Entry 7EGK (electron microscopy, 2.70 A resolution); this record covers chains D and F of the 6 polymer chains in the assembly.

# Chain D (and F)
Name: Membrane-associated protein SbtB
Source organism: Synechocystis sp. (strain PCC 6803 / Kazusa)
Notes: chain F of this document is another copy of the same molecule, construct and numbering; everything in this record applies to it too
UniProt: P73954 (Y1513_SYNY3); numbering as in UniProt (aligned over 1-110)
Amino-acid sequence (110 residues; each row starts with the number of its first residue):
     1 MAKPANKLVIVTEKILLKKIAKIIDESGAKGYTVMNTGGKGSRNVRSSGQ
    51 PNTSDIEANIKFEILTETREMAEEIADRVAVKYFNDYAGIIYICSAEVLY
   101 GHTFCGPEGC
Not modelled in the structure: 1
Disulfide bonds: Cys-105/Cys-110
Ligand contacts:
  - adenosine monophosphate (AMP), molecule 1: Val-11, Gly-38, Gly-39, Lys-40, Gly-41, Ser-42, Arg-43, Arg-46, Asn-59, Ala-88, Gly-89, Ile-90
  - adenosine monophosphate (AMP), molecule 2: Lys-30, Gly-31, Tyr-32, Thr-33, Glu-63, Ile-64, Leu-65, Thr-103, Phe-104
What the authors report for this chain:
  - binding site for adenosine monophosphate: Ser-42, Arg-43, Gly-89
  - mutagenesis - V45L: unchanged binding to Sodium-dependent bicarbonate transporter SbtA
  - mutagenesis - S47Q: abolished binding to Sodium-dependent bicarbonate transporter SbtA
  - mutagenesis - S42A/R43A, R46A: decreased binding to Sodium-dependent bicarbonate transporter SbtA
  - mutagenesis - S47Q: increased growth in response to C43(DE3)-Deltacan-SbtAB
  - mutagenesis - E13D, S42A/R43A, R46A, S47Q: increased growth with Sodium-dependent bicarbonate transporter SbtA

# Interface between chain D and chain F
Pairs across the interface (35):
  Thr-37(D) / Thr-33(F)
  Thr-37(D) / Val-34(F)
  Thr-37(D) / Met-35(F)
  Gly-38(D) / Thr-33(F)
  Gly-38(D) / Val-34(F)  hydrogen bond (backbone-backbone)
  Gly-39(D) / Tyr-32(F)
  Gly-39(D) / Val-34(F)
  Lys-40(D) / Asp-25(F)
  Lys-40(D) / Gly-31(F)
  Lys-40(D) / Tyr-32(F)  hydrogen bond (backbone-backbone)
  Gly-41(D) / Lys-30(F)
  Ser-42(D) / Thr-103(F)
  Arg-43(D) / His-102(F)
  Glu-57(D) / Val-34(F)
  Glu-57(D) / Asn-36(F)  hydrogen bond
  Lys-61(D) / Glu-63(F)  salt bridge
  Arg-69(D) / Glu-97(F)  salt bridge
  Ala-76(D) / Tyr-100(F)
  Asp-77(D) / Tyr-100(F)  hydrogen bond
  Ala-80(D) / Tyr-100(F)  hydrophobic
  Phe-84(D) / His-102(F)  hydrogen bond (backbone-side chain)
  Gly-89(D) / Gly-101(F)
  Ile-90(D) / Leu-65(F)  hydrophobic
  Ile-90(D) / Tyr-100(F)
  Ile-91(D) / Val-98(F)
  Ile-91(D) / Leu-99(F)  hydrogen bond (backbone-backbone)
  Ile-91(D) / Tyr-100(F)  hydrogen bond (backbone-backbone)
  Tyr-92(D) / Lys-7(F)
  Tyr-92(D) / Leu-65(F)  hydrophobic
  Tyr-92(D) / Ala-96(F)  hydrophobic
  Tyr-92(D) / Glu-97(F)
  Tyr-92(D) / Val-98(F)  hydrophobic
  Ile-93(D) / Ala-96(F)
  Ile-93(D) / Glu-97(F)  hydrogen bond (backbone-backbone)
  Ile-93(D) / Leu-99(F)  hydrophobic
Also at the interface, not in a pair above, chain D (24 interface residues in all): Leu-8, Val-11, Asn-36, Glu-73, Cys-94
Also at the interface, not in a pair above, chain F (21 interface residues in all): Cys-94, Ser-95

# Summary
24 residues of chain D face 21 of chain F across their interface, with 8 hydrogen bonds and 2 salt bridges.
Polar contacts include Lys-61(D)/Glu-63(F), Arg-69(D)/Glu-97(F) and Glu-57(D)/Asn-36(F). From the paper: a
binding site for adenosine monophosphate at Ser-42(D), Arg-43(D) and Gly-89(D); E13D, S42A/R43A and R46A of
chain D, among others, increase growth with Sodium-dependent bicarbonate transporter SbtA; 5 substitutions
were tested in all.
Chain D and chain F are both Membrane-associated protein SbtB (Synechocystis sp. (strain PCC 6803 / Kazusa));
the structure, Bicarbonate transporter complex SbtA-SbtB bound to AMP, was determined by electron microscopy
together with 7EGL from the same study.
